6GK9 - chains F and G of the 8 polymer chains in the assembly; structure by X-ray diffraction, 2.54 A resolution.

Chain F (and G):
Molecule: Inosine-5'-monophosphate dehydrogenase
Source organism: Pseudomonas aeruginosa PAO1
Notes: EC 1.1.1.205; chain G of this document is another copy of the same molecule, construct and numbering; everything in this record applies to it too
UniProt: Q9HXM5 (Q9HXM5_PSEAE); residues 1-489 here = UniProt positions 1-489
Amino-acid sequence (509 residues; each row starts with the number of its first residue; numbers below 1 keep their minus sign (Met-19 is residue -19)):
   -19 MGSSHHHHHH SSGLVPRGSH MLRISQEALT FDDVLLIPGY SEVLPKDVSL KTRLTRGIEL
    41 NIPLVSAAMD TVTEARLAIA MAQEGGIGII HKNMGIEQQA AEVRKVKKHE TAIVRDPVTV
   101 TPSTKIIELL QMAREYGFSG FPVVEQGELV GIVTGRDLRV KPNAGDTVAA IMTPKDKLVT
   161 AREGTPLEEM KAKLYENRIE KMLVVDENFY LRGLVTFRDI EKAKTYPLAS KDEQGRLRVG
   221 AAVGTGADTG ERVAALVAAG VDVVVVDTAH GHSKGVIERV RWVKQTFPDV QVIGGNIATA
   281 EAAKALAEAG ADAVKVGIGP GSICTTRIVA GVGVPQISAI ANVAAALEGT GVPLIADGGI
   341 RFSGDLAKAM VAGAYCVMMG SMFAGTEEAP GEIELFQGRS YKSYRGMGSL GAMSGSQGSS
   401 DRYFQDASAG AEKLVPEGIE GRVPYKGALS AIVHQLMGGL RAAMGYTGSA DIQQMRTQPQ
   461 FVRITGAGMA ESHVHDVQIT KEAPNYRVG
Disordered / not traced: -19 to -1, 92-204, 385-421, 467-489 (chain G: -19 to 0, 96-195, 385-421, 467-489)
Differences from the reference sequence: initiating methionine (-19); expression tag (-18 to 0)
From the paper describing this entry:
  - binding site for the ligand F2K: Gly120, Ile132, Arg139, Lys157, Ile179, Lys181, Leu183

How chain F and chain G interact:
Pairs across the interface (15; chain F residue first):
  Leu375(F) with Lys426(G); Ile432(G), hydrophobic
  Gly378(F) with Pro424(G)
  Arg379(F) with Arg379(G); Tyr381(G), hydrogen bond
  Ser380(F) with Tyr425(G), hydrogen bond (side chain-backbone); Lys426(G); Gly427(G)
  Tyr381(F) with Arg379(G)
  Pro424(F) with Gly378(G)
  Tyr425(F) with Ser380(G), hydrogen bond (backbone-side chain); Tyr425(G), hydrophobic
  Lys426(F) with Ser380(G)
  Gly427(F) with Ser380(G)
  Ile432(F) with Leu375(G), hydrophobic
Other interface residues (no listed pair), chain F (11 interface residues in all): Ile373
Other interface residues (no listed pair), chain G (11 interface residues in all): Ile373

Overview:
The chain F/chain G interface involves 11 residues from each chain, with 3 hydrogen bonds. Polar pairs include
Arg379(F)-Tyr381(G) and Ser380(F)-Tyr425(G). The paper reports a binding site for the ligand F2K at Gly120(F),
Ile132(F) and Arg139(F) among others.
Chain F and chain G are both Inosine-5'-monophosphate dehydrogenase (Pseudomonas aeruginosa PAO1); the
structure, Inhibited structure of IMPDH from Pseudomonas aeruginosa, was determined by X-ray diffraction,
deposited together with 6GJV.
